Entry 7UZX (electron microscopy, 3.49 A resolution); this record covers chains D and E of the 9 polymer chains in the assembly.

[Chain D (and E)]
Protein: CRISPR system Cms endoribonuclease Csm3
From: Staphylococcus epidermidis RP62A
Notes: chain E of this document is another copy of the same molecule, construct and numbering; everything in this record applies to it too
Reference sequence: Q5HK91 (Q5HK91_STAEQ); residue numbers follow UniProt; this construct covers 1-214
Sequence (214 residues; numbered 1 to 214; the number before each row is that of its first residue):
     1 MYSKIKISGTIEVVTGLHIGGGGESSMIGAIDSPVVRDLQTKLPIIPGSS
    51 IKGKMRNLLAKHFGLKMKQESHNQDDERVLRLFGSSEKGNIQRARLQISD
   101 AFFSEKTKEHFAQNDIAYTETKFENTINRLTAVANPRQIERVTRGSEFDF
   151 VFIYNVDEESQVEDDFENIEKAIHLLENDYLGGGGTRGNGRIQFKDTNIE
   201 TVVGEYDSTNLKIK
Unresolved in the structure: 1, 24-32 (chain E: 1, 24-32, 121-140)

[Chain D / chain E interface]
Pairs across the interface - 43 pairs, chain D then chain E:
  T15(D) - S99(E)
  K61(D) - R93(E)
  H62(D) - Y2(E)
  I116(D) - L39(E)
  I116(D) - Q40(E)
  A117(D) - L39(E)
  E120(D) - R37(E)
  E120(D) - D38(E)
  E120(D) - L39(E)  hydrogen bond (side chain-backbone)
  K122(D) - P47(E)
  K122(D) - S49(E)
  F123(D) - G21(E)
  F123(D) - G22(E)
  E124(D) - S49(E)
  N125(D) - G23(E)
  R129(D) - N57(E)  hydrogen bond
  R129(D) - A60(E)
  R129(D) - E70(E)
  R129(D) - N73(E)
  R129(D) - D75(E)  salt bridge
  L130(D) - M67(E)
  L130(D) - E70(E)
  R141(D) - D38(E)  salt bridge
  R144(D) - D38(E)  salt bridge
  R144(D) - Q40(E)
  R144(D) - T41(E)
  R144(D) - F102(E)
  N178(D) - K4(E)  hydrogen bond (backbone-side chain)
  N178(D) - V202(E)
  N178(D) - V203(E)
  D179(D) - K4(E)  salt bridge
  D179(D) - Q97(E)  hydrogen bond
  Y180(D) - Q97(E)
  T186(D) - A94(E)
  R187(D) - G48(E)
  R187(D) - S49(E)  hydrogen bond (backbone-backbone)
  R187(D) - I98(E)
  R187(D) - D100(E)
  G188(D) - I98(E)  hydrogen bond (backbone-backbone)
  G188(D) - S99(E)
  G188(D) - D100(E)
  N189(D) - D100(E)
  R191(D) - S99(E)
Other interface residues (no listed pair), chain D (29 interface residues in all): V14, L58, T119, T143, H174, L175, G185
Other interface residues (no listed pair), chain E (34 interface residues in all): G20, K52, L65, S71, L96, I153

[In short]
29 residues of chain D and 34 residues of chain E are in contact, with 6 hydrogen bonds and 4 salt bridges.
Polar contacts include R129(D)-D75(E), R141(D)-D38(E) and R144(D)-D38(E).
Both chains are CRISPR system Cms endoribonuclease Csm3 (Staphylococcus epidermidis RP62A). Entry 7UZX
(Staphylococcus epidermidis RP62a CRISPR effector subcomplex with non-self target RNA bound) was determined by
electron microscopy, deposited together with 7UZW, 7UZY, 7UZZ, 7V00, 7V01 and 7V02.
